Entry 9DO0 (electron microscopy, 2.54 A resolution); this record covers chains A and B.

Chain A (and B):
Protein: H(+)/Cl(-) exchange transporter 3
Source organism: Homo sapiens
Notes: chain B of this document is another copy of the same molecule, construct and numbering; everything in this record applies to it too
Reference sequence: P51790 (CLCN3_HUMAN); numbering as in UniProt (aligned over 1-818)
Chain sequence (818 residues; row label = number of the first residue in the row):
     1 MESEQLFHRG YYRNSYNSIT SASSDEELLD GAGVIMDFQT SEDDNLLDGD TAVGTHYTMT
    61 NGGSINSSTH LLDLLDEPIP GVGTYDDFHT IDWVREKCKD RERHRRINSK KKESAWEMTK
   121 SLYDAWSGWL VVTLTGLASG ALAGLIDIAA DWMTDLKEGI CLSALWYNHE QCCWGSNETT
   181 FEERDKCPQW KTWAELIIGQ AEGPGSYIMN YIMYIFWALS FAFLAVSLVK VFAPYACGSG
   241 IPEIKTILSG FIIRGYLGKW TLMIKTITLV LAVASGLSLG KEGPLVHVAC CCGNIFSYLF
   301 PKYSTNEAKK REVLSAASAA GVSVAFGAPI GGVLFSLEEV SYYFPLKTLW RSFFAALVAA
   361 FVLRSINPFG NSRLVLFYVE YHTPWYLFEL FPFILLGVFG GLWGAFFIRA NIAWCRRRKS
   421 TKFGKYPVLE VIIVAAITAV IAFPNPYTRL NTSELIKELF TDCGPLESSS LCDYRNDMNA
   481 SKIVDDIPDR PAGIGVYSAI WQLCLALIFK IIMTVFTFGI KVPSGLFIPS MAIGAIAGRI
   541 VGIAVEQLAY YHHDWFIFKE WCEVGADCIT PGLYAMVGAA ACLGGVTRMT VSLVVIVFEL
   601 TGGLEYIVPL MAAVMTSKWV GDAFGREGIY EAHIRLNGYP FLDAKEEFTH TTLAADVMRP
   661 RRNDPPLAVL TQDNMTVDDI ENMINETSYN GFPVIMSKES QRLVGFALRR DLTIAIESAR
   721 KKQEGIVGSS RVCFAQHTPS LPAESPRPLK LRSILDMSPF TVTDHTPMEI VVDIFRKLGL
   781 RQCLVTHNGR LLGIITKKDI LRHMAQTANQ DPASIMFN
Not modelled in the structure: 1-78, 175-186, 476-490, 738-745, 811-818
Curated features (UniProtKB/Swiss-Prot):
  - motif: Leu-28, Leu-29 (Di-leucine internalization motif), Leu-46, Leu-47 (Di-leucine internalization motif), Leu-71 to Leu-75 (Di-leucine internalization motif), Gly-238 to Pro-242 (Selectivity filter part_1), Gly-280 to Pro-284 (Selectivity filter part_2), Gly-525 to Pro-529 (Selectivity filter part_3)
  - binding site (chloride): Ser-239, Phe-527, Tyr-630
  - binding site (ATP): Tyr-689 to Gly-691, Thr-796 to Asp-799
  - site: Glu-282 (Mediates proton transfer from the outer aqueous phase to the interior of the protein), Glu-339 (Mediates proton transfer from the protein to the inner aqueous phase)
  - glycosylation (N-linked (GlcNAc...) asparagine): Asn-177, Asn-451, Asn-479
  - natural variant: Tyr-85 (Y85C: In NEDHYBA), Ile-252 (I252T: In NEDHYBA), Val-324 (V324A: In NEDHYBA), Ala-413 (A413V: In NEDHYBA; uncertain significance), Ser-453 (S453R: In NEDHYBA), Thr-570 (T570I: In NEDHYBA), Ile-607 (I607T: In NEDHYBA), Val-772 (V772A: In NEDHYBA)
  - mutagenesis: Gly-280 (G280E: Changes channel selectivity from I(-)>Cl(-) to Cl(-)>I(-))
Cystine bridges: Cys-161/Cys-172, Cys-173/Cys-187, Cys-463/Cys-472, Cys-562/Cys-568
Reported in the primary citation:
  - binding site for chloride ion: Ser-239, Glu-282, Gly-283, Leu-526, Phe-527, Ile-528, Tyr-630
  - catalytic residues: Glu-282
  - disease-associated variants - Y85C, I252T (citing earlier work)

Interface between chain A and chain B:
Pairs across the interface (48):
  Lys-97(A) / Asp-773(B)  salt bridge
  Arg-101(A) / Glu-769(B)  salt bridge
  Ile-330(A) / Val-595(B)  hydrophobic
  Leu-337(A) / Leu-337(B)  hydrophobic
  Leu-337(A) / Leu-349(B)  hydrophobic
  Leu-346(A) / Glu-338(B)
  Leu-349(A) / Leu-337(B)  hydrophobic
  Trp-350(A) / Thr-590(B)
  Trp-350(A) / Val-591(B)  hydrophobic
  Trp-350(A) / Met-615(B)  hydrophobic
  Phe-353(A) / Val-591(B)  hydrophobic
  Phe-353(A) / Ile-607(B)  hydrophobic
  Phe-353(A) / Met-611(B)  hydrophobic
  Leu-357(A) / Ile-607(B)  hydrophobic
  Leu-357(A) / Met-611(B)  hydrophobic
  Phe-361(A) / Trp-385(B)  hydrophobic
  Phe-361(A) / Leu-387(B)  hydrophobic
  Trp-385(A) / Phe-361(B)  hydrophobic
  Leu-387(A) / Phe-361(B)  hydrophobic
  Thr-590(A) / Trp-350(B)
  Val-591(A) / Trp-350(B)  hydrophobic
  Val-591(A) / Phe-353(B)  hydrophobic
  Val-595(A) / Ile-330(B)  hydrophobic
  Phe-598(A) / Phe-598(B)  hydrophobic
  Glu-605(A) / Arg-364(B)  salt bridge
  Ile-607(A) / Phe-353(B)  hydrophobic
  Ile-607(A) / Leu-357(B)  hydrophobic
  Met-611(A) / Phe-353(B)  hydrophobic
  Met-611(A) / Leu-357(B)  hydrophobic
  Met-615(A) / Trp-350(B)  hydrophobic
  Phe-648(A) / Arg-101(B)
  Arg-702(A) / Asn-788(B)
  Met-757(A) / His-765(B)  hydrogen bond (backbone-side chain)
  Ser-758(A) / His-765(B)
  Ser-758(A) / Thr-766(B)
  Ser-758(A) / Pro-767(B)
  Phe-760(A) / Ile-774(B)  hydrophobic
  His-765(A) / Met-757(B)  hydrogen bond (side chain-backbone)
  His-765(A) / Ser-758(B)
  Thr-766(A) / Ser-758(B)
  Pro-767(A) / Ser-758(B)
  Glu-769(A) / Arg-101(B)  salt bridge
  Asp-773(A) / Lys-97(B)  salt bridge
  Ile-774(A) / Phe-760(B)  hydrophobic
  Lys-777(A) / Leu-778(B)
  Leu-778(A) / Lys-777(B)
  Asn-788(A) / Arg-702(B)
  Gly-789(A) / Gly-789(B)
Also at the interface, not in a pair above, chain A (48 interface residues in all): Arg-95, Arg-105, Leu-334, Glu-338, Phe-354, Arg-364, Val-594, Glu-599, Leu-604, Val-608, Trp-619, Thr-651, Ile-770
Also at the interface, not in a pair above, chain B (48 interface residues in all): Arg-95, Arg-105, Leu-334, Leu-346, Phe-354, Val-594, Glu-599, Leu-604, Glu-605, Val-608, Trp-619, Phe-648, Thr-651, Ile-770

In short:
Chain A and chain B each contribute 48 residues to their interface; the contacts include 2 hydrogen bonds and
5 salt bridges. Polar pairs include Lys-97(A)/Asp-773(B), Arg-101(A)/Glu-769(B) and Glu-605(A)/Arg-364(B). The
paper reports the catalytic residue Glu-282(A); a binding site for chloride ion at Ser-239(A), Glu-282(A) and
Gly-283(A) among others.
Both chains are H(+)/Cl(-) exchange transporter 3 (Homo sapiens). Entry 9DO0 (Human ClC-3) was determined by
electron microscopy (same publication as 9DNW, 9DNX, 9DNY and 9DNZ).
